Entry 7BY8 (X-ray diffraction, 1.95 A resolution); this record covers chains A and D of the 4 polymer chains in the assembly.

Chain A (and D):
Molecule: Malate dehydrogenase
Source organism: Geobacillus stearothermophilus
Notes: EC 1.1.1.37; chain D of this document is another copy of the same molecule, construct and numbering; everything in this record applies to it too
UniProt: A0A143T1U9 (A0A143T1U9_GEOSE); residues 0-311 here correspond to UniProt positions 1-312 (UniProt number = residue number + 1)
Sequence (332 residues; row label = number of the first residue in the row; numbers below 1 keep their minus sign (Met-20 is residue -20)):
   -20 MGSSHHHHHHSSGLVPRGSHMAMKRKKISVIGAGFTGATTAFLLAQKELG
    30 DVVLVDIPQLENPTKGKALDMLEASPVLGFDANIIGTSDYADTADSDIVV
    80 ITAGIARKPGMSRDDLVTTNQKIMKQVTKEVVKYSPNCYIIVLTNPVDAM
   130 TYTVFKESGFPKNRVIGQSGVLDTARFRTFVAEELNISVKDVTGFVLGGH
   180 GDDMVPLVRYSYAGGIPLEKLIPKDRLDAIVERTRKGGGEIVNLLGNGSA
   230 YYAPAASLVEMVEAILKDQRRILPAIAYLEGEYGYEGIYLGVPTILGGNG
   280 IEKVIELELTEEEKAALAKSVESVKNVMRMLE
Unresolved in the structure: -20 to 0 (chain D: -20 to 0, 85-94)
Differences from the reference sequence: initiating methionine (-20); expression tag (-19 to -1)

Interface between chain A and chain D:
Pairs across the interface (37; chain A residue first):
  Asn165(A) with Arg249(D), hydrogen bond (backbone-side chain)
  Ile166(A) with Arg249(D); Ile251(D), hydrophobic
  Ser167(A) with Gln248(D); Arg249(D), hydrogen bond (backbone-backbone); Arg250(D)
  Asp170(A) with Arg250(D), salt bridge; Ile251(D), hydrogen bond (side chain-backbone)
  Phe174(A) with Gly193(D)
  Tyr189(A) with Gly194(D); Pro196(D)
  Tyr191(A) with Tyr191(D); Gly194(D), hydrogen bond (side chain-backbone)
  Ala192(A) with Ile251(D)
  Gly193(A) with Phe174(D); Ile251(D)
  Gly194(A) with Tyr189(D); Tyr191(D), hydrogen bond (backbone-side chain)
  Ile195(A) with Ile284(D), hydrophobic; Leu286(D), hydrophobic
  Pro196(A) with Tyr189(D)
  Lys199(A) with Tyr189(D); Glu287(D), salt bridge
  Gln248(A) with Ser167(D); Lys169(D)
  Arg249(A) with Asn165(D), hydrogen bond (side chain-backbone); Ile166(D); Ser167(D), hydrogen bond (backbone-backbone)
  Arg250(A) with Ser167(D); Lys169(D); Asp170(D), salt bridge
  Ile251(A) with Ile166(D), hydrophobic; Asp170(D), hydrogen bond (backbone-side chain); Ala192(D); Gly193(D)
  Ile284(A) with Ile195(D), hydrophobic
  Leu286(A) with Ile195(D), hydrophobic
Also at the interface, not in a pair above, chain A (22 interface residues in all): Lys169, Ile274, Glu287
Also at the interface, not in a pair above, chain D (22 interface residues in all): Lys199, Ile274

In short:
The chain A/chain D interface involves 22 residues from each chain, with 8 hydrogen bonds and 3 salt bridges.
Among the polar pairs are Asp170(A)-Arg250(D), Lys199(A)-Glu287(D) and Asn165(A)-Arg249(D).
Both chains are Malate dehydrogenase (Geobacillus stearothermophilus). Entry 7BY8 (Malate Dehydrogenase from
Geobacillus stearothermophilus (gs-MDH)) was determined by X-ray diffraction (same publication as 7BY9 and
7BYA).
